PDB entry 7WBV | electron microscopy, 4.10 A resolution (low resolution: residue-level contacts below are approximate; hydrogen-bond / salt-bridge calls are withheld) | chains A and T of the 26 polymer chains in the assembly

Chain A:
Name: DNA-directed RNA polymerase subunit
Source organism: Komagataella phaffii
Notes: EC 2.7.7.6
UniProt: C4R4Y0 (C4R4Y0_KOMPG); residue numbers follow UniProt; this construct covers 1-1743
Sequence (1743 residues; numbered 1 to 1743; the number before each row is that of its first residue):
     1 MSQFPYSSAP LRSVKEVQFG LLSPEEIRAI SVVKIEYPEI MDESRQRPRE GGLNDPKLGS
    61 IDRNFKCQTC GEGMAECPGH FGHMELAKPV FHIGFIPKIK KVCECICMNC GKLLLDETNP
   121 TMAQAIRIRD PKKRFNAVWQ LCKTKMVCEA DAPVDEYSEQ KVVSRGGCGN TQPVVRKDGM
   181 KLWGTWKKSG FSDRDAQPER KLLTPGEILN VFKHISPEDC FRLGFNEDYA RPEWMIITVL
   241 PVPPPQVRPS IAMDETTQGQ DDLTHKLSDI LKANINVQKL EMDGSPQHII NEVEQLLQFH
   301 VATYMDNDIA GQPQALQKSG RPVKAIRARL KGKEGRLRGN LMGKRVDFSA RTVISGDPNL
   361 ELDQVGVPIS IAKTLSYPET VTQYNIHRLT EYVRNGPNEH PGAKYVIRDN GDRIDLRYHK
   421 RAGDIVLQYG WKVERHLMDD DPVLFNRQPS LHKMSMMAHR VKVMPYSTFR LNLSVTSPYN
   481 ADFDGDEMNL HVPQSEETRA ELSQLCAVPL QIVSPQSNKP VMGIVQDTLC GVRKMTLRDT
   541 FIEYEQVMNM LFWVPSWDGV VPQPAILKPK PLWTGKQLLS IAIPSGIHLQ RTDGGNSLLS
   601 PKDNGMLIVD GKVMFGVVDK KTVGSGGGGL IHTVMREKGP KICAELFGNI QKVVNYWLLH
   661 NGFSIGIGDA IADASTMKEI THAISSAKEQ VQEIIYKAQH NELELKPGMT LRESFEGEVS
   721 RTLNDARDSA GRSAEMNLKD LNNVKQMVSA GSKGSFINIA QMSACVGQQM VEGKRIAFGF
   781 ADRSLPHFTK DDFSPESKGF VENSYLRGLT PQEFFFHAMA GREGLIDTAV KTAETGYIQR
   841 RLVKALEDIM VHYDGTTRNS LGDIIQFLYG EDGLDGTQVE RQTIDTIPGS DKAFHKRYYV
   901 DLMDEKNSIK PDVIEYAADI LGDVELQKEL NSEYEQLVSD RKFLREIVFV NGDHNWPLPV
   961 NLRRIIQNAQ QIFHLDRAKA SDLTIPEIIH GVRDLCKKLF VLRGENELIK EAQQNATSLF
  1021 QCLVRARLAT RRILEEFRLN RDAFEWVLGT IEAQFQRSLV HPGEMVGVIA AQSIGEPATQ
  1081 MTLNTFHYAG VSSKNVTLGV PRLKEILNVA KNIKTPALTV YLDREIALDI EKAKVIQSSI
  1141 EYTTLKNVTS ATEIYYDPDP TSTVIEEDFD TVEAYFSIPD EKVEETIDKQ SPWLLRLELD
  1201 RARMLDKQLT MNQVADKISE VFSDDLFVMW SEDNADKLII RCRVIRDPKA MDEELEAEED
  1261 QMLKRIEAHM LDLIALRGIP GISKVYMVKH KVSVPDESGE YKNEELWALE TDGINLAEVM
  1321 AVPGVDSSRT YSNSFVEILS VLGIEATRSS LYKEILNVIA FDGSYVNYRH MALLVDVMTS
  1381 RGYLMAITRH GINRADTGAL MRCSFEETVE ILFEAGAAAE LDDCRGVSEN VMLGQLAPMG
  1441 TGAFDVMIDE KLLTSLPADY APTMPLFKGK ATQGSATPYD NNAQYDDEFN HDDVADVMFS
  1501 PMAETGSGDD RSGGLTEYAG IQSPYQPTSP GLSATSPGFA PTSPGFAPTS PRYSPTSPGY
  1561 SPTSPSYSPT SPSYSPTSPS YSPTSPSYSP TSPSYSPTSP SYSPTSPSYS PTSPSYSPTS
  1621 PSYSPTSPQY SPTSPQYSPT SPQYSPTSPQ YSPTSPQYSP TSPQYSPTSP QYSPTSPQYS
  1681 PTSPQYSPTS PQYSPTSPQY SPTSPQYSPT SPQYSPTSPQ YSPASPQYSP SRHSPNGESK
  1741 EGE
Not modelled in the structure: 1, 154-162, 190-193, 1082-1094, 1178-1189, 1246-1257, 1464-1743
Bound ions: Zn2+ site 1: Cys67, Cys70, Cys77, His80; Zn2+ site 2: Cys107, Cys110, Cys168; Mg2+: Asp484 (shared with 1 residue of chain P)

Chain T:
Molecule: 198-nt DNA strand
Sequence (198 nucleotides; row label = number of the first residue in the row; numbers below 1 keep their minus sign (DA-72 is residue -72)):
   -72 ATCAGAATCC CGGTGCCGAG GCCGCTCAAT TGGTCGTAGA CAGCTCTAGC ACCGCTTAAA
   -12 CGCACGTACG CGCTGTCCCC CGCGTTTTAA CCGCCAAGGG GATTACACCC AAGACACCAG
    48 GCACGAGACA GAAAAACACA ACGAAAACGG CCACCACCCA AACACACCAA ACACAAGAGC
   108 TAATTGACTG ACGTAAGC
Not modelled in the structure: 87-125

Interface between chain A and chain T:
Contacting residue pairs (14; chain A residue first):
  Met253(A) - DA73(T)
  Ala310(A) - DA60(T)
  Lys318(A) - DA74(T)
  Lys331(A) - DA62(T)
  Lys333(A) - DA65(T)
  Arg338(A) - DA63(T)
  Arg338(A) - DA65(T)
  Arg345(A) - DA67(T)
  Arg351(A) - DA67(T)
  Gln448(A) - DC66(T)
  Ala833(A) - DC64(T)
  Arg1389(A) - DA61(T)
  Arg1389(A) - DA62(T)
  Glu1406(A) - DA62(T)
Other interface residues (no listed pair), chain A (17 interface residues in all): Pro449, Thr832, Gly836, Tyr837, Glu1407

Overview:
Chain A and chain T form an interface of 17 and 10 residues respectively. The Zn2+ site 1 is built by
Cys67(A), Cys70(A), Cys77(A) and His80(A). Cys107(A), Cys110(A) and Cys168(A) coordinate Zn2+ site 2.
Chain A is DNA-directed RNA polymerase subunit (Komagataella phaffii) and chain T is a 198-nt DNA strand; the
structure, RNA polymerase II elongation complex bound with Elf1 and Spt4/5, stalled at SHL(-4) of the
nucleosome, was determined by electron microscopy together with 7WBW, 7WBX and 8HE5 from the same study.
